PDB entry 6SGB | electron microscopy, 3.30 A resolution | chains F7 and CA of the 116 polymer chains in the assembly

# Chain F7
Protein: mt-SAF7 (KRIPP10)
Source organism: Trypanosoma brucei brucei
UniProtKB: Q57UW6 (Q57UW6_TRYB2); residue numbers follow UniProt; this construct covers 1-679
Chain sequence (679 residues; numbered 1 to 679; the number before each row is that of its first residue):
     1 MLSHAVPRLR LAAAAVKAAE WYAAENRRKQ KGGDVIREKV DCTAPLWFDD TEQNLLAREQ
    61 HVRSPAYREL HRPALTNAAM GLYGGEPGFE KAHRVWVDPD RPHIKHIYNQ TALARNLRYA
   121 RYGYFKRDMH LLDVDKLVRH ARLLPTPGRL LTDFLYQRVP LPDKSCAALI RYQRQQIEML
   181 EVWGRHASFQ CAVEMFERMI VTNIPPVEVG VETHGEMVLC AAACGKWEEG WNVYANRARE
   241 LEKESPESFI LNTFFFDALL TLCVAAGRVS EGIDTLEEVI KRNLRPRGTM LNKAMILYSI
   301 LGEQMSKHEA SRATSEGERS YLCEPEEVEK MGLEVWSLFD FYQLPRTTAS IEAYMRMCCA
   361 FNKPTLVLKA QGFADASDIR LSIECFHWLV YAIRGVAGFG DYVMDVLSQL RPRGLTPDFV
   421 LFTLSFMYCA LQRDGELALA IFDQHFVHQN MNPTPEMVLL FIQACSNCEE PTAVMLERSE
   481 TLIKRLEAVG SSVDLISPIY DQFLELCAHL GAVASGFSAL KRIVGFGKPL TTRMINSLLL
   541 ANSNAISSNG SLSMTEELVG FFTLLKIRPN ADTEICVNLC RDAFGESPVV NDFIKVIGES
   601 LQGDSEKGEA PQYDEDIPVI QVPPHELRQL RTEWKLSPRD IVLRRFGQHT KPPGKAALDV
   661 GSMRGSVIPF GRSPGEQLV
Disordered / not traced: 1-9, 313-320
Differences from the reference sequence: conflict Ile36 (Thr in Q57UW6), Glu470 (Lys in Q57UW6), Val474 (Ala in Q57UW6)

# Chain CA
Molecule: 9S rRNA
Source organism: Trypanosoma brucei brucei
Sequence (620 nucleotides; row label = number of the first residue in the row):
     1 UAAAUUAUGG UCAAUUGUUA GUAUUCAUAU UAAUUUUUUU AAAUGUUUUA UCAUUUUAUA
    61 AAGGUUUAUU UUUGAAAGAU UUUUUGUAUA AAAUUUUAGG AAUAGUUAAU AAUAAUUUAU
   121 AAUUUUGAUU AGAUUGUUUU GUUAAUGCUA UUAGAUGGGU GUGGAAAAAU AAAAAAAAUA
   181 AUUAAUAUAU AUCAAUAAUA AAUUAAAUUA AUCUAUUAGU CAGAAAUGGA UGCCAGCCGU
   241 UGCGGUAAUU UCUAUGCUUU UAAAUAUUAU ACAAUUAUCA UAUUAAAUUG UUAAGUGCUG
   301 AUUUAACCAA UAAAAAUAUA AAUAAUUUUU AUUUGUUUUU AAACACCAUU AGGUAUAUGC
   361 AAAUAUAAAA UUAUAGUAAU UAUAAAUUAU AUUAUAUUAU AUUUAUUCAU AUAAUUAAUA
   421 GGAUAAUAUU UGUAGUUUUU GAUACCAUGA UAAGGAUUAU AAAUUGAAAG UGUUAAUAUC
   481 AUAAUCAAAA UUUAUUAUUU AUAUUAAAUA UGUAUGUGUA GAUAAAAUAA GAAAUUAAAA
   541 AGGUAUUGUU GCCCACCAAU UUUUAUAAUA AAAAUAACGU GCAGUAAUUA AUAUAUUUAU
   601 AAAAAUAUAU UUUUUUUUUX
Disordered / not traced: 543-553
Modified positions: UBD (uridine 3',5'-bis(dihydrogen phosphate)) at position 620
Ion coordination: Mg2+: A75, A76

# How chain F7 and chain CA interact
Pairs across the interface (75):
  Thr76(F7) - U103(CA)  phosphate contact
  Asn77(F7) - A102(CA)  phosphate contact
  Asn77(F7) - U103(CA)  hydrogen bond to the phosphate
  Tyr83(F7) - U130(CA)  sugar contact
  Tyr83(F7) - A131(CA)  sugar contact
  Lys91(F7) - A102(CA)  phosphate contact
  Ala92(F7) - A102(CA)  hydrogen bond to the phosphate
  Gln110(F7) - U326(CA)  hydrogen bond to the phosphate
  Thr111(F7) - U125(CA)  sugar contact
  Leu113(F7) - G100(CA)  phosphate contact
  Leu113(F7) - A101(CA)  phosphate contact
  Arg115(F7) - U326(CA)  hydrogen bond to the sugar
  Arg115(F7) - U327(CA)  phosphate contact
  Leu117(F7) - U327(CA)  phosphate contact
  Arg118(F7) - U328(CA)  phosphate contact
  Arg118(F7) - A363(CA)  salt bridge to the phosphate
  Arg121(F7) - U328(CA)  salt bridge to the phosphate
  Arg121(F7) - U329(CA)  salt bridge to the phosphate
  Arg121(F7) - A362(CA)  salt bridge to the phosphate
  Tyr122(F7) - C360(CA)  sugar contact
  Tyr122(F7) - A361(CA)  sugar contact
  Tyr122(F7) - A362(CA)  phosphate contact
  Gly123(F7) - A361(CA)  phosphate contact
  Tyr124(F7) - A362(CA)  phosphate contact
  Tyr124(F7) - A363(CA)  hydrogen bond to the phosphate
  Lys126(F7) - G335(CA)  base contact
  Lys126(F7) - C360(CA)  hydrogen bond to the base
  Lys126(F7) - A361(CA)  hydrogen bond to the sugar
  Arg142(F7) - U327(CA)  hydrogen bond to the phosphate
  Arg142(F7) - U328(CA)  salt bridge to the phosphate
  Leu143(F7) - U328(CA)  phosphate contact
  Leu143(F7) - U329(CA)  phosphate contact
  Leu143(F7) - A361(CA)  phosphate contact
  Thr146(F7) - U291(CA)  hydrogen bond to the base
  Thr146(F7) - U292(CA)  base contact
  Arg149(F7) - U291(CA)  hydrogen bond to the sugar
  Arg149(F7) - G359(CA)  hydrogen bond to the phosphate
  Arg149(F7) - C360(CA)  salt bridge to the phosphate
  Asp153(F7) - G359(CA)  hydrogen bond to the base
  Asp153(F7) - C360(CA)  hydrogen bond to the sugar
  Tyr156(F7) - U336(CA)  base contact
  Tyr156(F7) - U337(CA)  hydrogen bond to the base
  Tyr156(F7) - G359(CA)  base contact
  Gln157(F7) - U336(CA)  hydrogen bond to the sugar
  Arg158(F7) - U337(CA)  hydrogen bond to the phosphate
  Arg158(F7) - U338(CA)  salt bridge to the phosphate
  Arg158(F7) - U340(CA)  hydrogen bond to the base
  Gln176(F7) - U292(CA)  hydrogen bond to the base
  Ala187(F7) - U292(CA)  base contact
  Ala187(F7) - A293(CA)  phosphate contact
  Ser188(F7) - U292(CA)  hydrogen bond to the base
  Cys191(F7) - U292(CA)  hydrogen bond to the sugar
  Arg644(F7) - A325(CA)  hydrogen bond to the phosphate
  Arg644(F7) - U326(CA)  salt bridge to the phosphate
  Arg644(F7) - U327(CA)  hydrogen bond to the base
  Gly647(F7) - U327(CA)  sugar contact
  Gly647(F7) - U328(CA)  sugar contact
  Gln648(F7) - U327(CA)  hydrogen bond to the sugar
  His649(F7) - U327(CA)  base contact
  His649(F7) - U328(CA)  stacking on the base
  Thr650(F7) - U327(CA)  hydrogen bond to the base
  Pro652(F7) - U281(CA)  sugar contact
  Pro652(F7) - U327(CA)  base contact
  Lys655(F7) - U281(CA)  salt bridge to the phosphate
  Ala656(F7) - A322(CA)  sugar contact
  Ala657(F7) - A322(CA)  sugar contact
  Arg664(F7) - U270(CA)  phosphate contact
  Arg664(F7) - A370(CA)  hydrogen bond to the phosphate
  Arg664(F7) - U371(CA)  salt bridge to the phosphate
  Gly665(F7) - U270(CA)  phosphate contact
  Ser666(F7) - A269(CA)  sugar contact
  Arg672(F7) - A145(CA)  base contact
  Arg672(F7) - A269(CA)  sugar contact
  Arg672(F7) - U270(CA)  base contact
  Ser673(F7) - U270(CA)  hydrogen bond to the base
Other interface residues (no listed pair), chain F7 (46 interface residues in all): Leu75, Ala78, Val642, Leu658
Other interface residues (no listed pair), chain CA (33 interface residues in all): G147

# Overview
46 residues of chain F7 and 33 residues of chain CA are in contact, with 26 hydrogen bonds, 10 salt bridges
and 1 aromatic stacking contact. Polar pairs include Lys126(F7)-C360(CA), Thr146(F7)-U291(CA) and
Asp153(F7)-G359(CA). A75(CA) and A76(CA) form the Mg2+ site.
Chain F7 is mt-SAF7 (KRIPP10) and chain CA is 9S rRNA, both from Trypanosoma brucei brucei; the structure,
mt-SSU assemblosome of Trypanosoma brucei, was determined by electron microscopy, deposited together with 6SG9
and 6SGA.
